8GCC - chains A and D of the 4 polymer chains in the assembly; structure by electron microscopy, 2.94 A resolution.

== Chain A ==
Protein: DNA topoisomerase 2
Source organism: Trypanosoma cruzi strain CL Brener
Reference sequence: Q4DE53 (Q4DE53_TRYCC); residue numbers follow UniProt; this construct covers 401-1178
Chain sequence (779 residues; each row starts with the number of its first residue):
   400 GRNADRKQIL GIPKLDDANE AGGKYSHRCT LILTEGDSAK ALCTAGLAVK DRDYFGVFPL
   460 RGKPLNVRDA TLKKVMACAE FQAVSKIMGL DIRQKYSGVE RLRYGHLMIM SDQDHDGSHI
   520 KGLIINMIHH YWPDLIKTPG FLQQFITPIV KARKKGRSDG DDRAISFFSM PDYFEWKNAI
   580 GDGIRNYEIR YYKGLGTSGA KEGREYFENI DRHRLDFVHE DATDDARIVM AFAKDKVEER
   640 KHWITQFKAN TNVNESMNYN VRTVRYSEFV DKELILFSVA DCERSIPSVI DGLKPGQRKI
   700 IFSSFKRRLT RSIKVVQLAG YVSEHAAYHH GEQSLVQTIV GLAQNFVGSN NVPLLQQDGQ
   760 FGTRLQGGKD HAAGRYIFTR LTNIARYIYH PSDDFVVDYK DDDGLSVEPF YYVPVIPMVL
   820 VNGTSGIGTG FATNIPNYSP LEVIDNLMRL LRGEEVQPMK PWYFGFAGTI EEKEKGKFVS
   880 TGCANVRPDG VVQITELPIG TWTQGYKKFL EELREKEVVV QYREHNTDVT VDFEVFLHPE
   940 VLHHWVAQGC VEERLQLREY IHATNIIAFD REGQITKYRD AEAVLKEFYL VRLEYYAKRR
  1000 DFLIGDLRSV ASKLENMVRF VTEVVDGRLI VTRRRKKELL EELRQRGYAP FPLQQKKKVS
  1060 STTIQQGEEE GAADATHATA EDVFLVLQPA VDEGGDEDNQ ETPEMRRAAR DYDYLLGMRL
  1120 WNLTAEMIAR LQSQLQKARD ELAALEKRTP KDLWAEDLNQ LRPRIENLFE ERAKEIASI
Disordered / not traced: 400-408, 553-563, 1052-1102, 1178
Covalent attachments: inhibitor CT1, bound form (YWX) linked to Cys-477
Construct notes: expression tag (400)
Residues lining bound ligands: inhibitor CT1, bound form (YWX; 2-{3-[(Z)-iminomethyl]-1H-1,2,4-triazol-1-yl}-1-{(3M)-3-[2-(trifluoromethyl)phenyl]-6H-pyrrolo[3,4-b]pyridin-6-yl}ethan-1-one): Arg-460, Gly-461, Lys-462, Pro-463, Leu-464, Lys-473, Ala-476, Ala-478, Glu-479
What the authors report for this chain:
  - binding site for inhibitor CT1, bound form: Cys-477
  - specificity-determining residues: Cys-477 (by similarity / conservation)
  - mutagenesis - F540L: decreased growth in response to inhibitor CT1, bound form

== Chain D ==
Molecule: 28-nt DNA strand
Sequence (28 nucleotides; each row starts with the number of its first residue; numbering starts at 0):
     0 GGGATAACAA TGAGCTCATT GTTATCCC
Disordered / not traced: 0-1, 26-27
Residues lining bound ligands: inhibitor CT1, bound form (YWX; 2-{3-[(Z)-iminomethyl]-1H-1,2,4-triazol-1-yl}-1-{(3M)-3-[2-(trifluoromethyl)phenyl]-6H-pyrrolo[3,4-b]pyridin-6-yl}ethan-1-one): DT15, DC16, DA17

== How chain A and chain D interact ==
Residue-residue contacts - 21 pairs, chain A then chain D:
  Asp-436(A) with DG13(D), phosphate contact
  Arg-460(A) with DA12(D), hydrogen bond to the base; DG13(D), base contact
  Lys-462(A) with DT10(D), base contact
  Thr-470(A) with DT4(D), phosphate contact
  Lys-472(A) with DT4(D), phosphate contact
  Arg-683(A) with DA9(D), base contact; DT10(D), phosphate contact
  Lys-693(A) with DA8(D), phosphate contact
  Gln-696(A) with DA9(D), phosphate contact
  Tyr-727(A) with DT10(D), hydrogen bond to the phosphate
  His-729(A) with DT10(D), salt bridge to the phosphate; DG11(D), phosphate contact
  Gly-730(A) with DG11(D), hydrogen bond to the phosphate
  Ser-733(A) with DT10(D), sugar contact; DG11(D), hydrogen bond to the phosphate
  Lys-768(A) with DA8(D), salt bridge to the phosphate
  Ser-824(A) with DA8(D), sugar contact
  Ile-826(A) with DC7(D), base contact; DA8(D), base contact
  Trp-901(A) with DC7(D), hydrogen bond to the phosphate
Interface residues without a listed pair, chain A (21 interface residues in all): Lys-413, Ser-684, His-728, Thr-737, Gly-825
Interface residues without a listed pair, chain D (10 interface residues in all): DA3, DC14

== In short ==
The interface between chain A and chain D involves 21 residues on one side and 10 on the other, with 5
hydrogen bonds and 2 salt bridges. Polar contacts include Arg-460(A)/DA12(D), Tyr-727(A)/DT10(D) and
Gly-730(A)/DG11(D). The paper reports a binding site for inhibitor CT1, bound form at Cys-477(A); F540L of
chain A reduces growth in response to inhibitor CT1, bound form.
Here chain A is DNA topoisomerase 2 (Trypanosoma cruzi strain CL Brener) and chain D is a 28-nt DNA strand.
Entry 8GCC (T. cruzi topoisomerase II alpha bound to dsDNA and the covalent inhibitor CT1) was determined by
electron microscopy.
